Entry 9F6I (electron microscopy, 3.30 A resolution); this record covers chains A and P of the 3 polymer chains in the assembly.

== Chain A ==
Name: DNA polymerase epsilon catalytic subunit A
From: Homo sapiens
Notes: EC 2.7.7.7, 3.1.11.-
UniProtKB: Q07864 (DPOE1_HUMAN); numbering as in UniProt (aligned over 1-1200)
Sequence (1200 residues; each row starts with the number of its first residue):
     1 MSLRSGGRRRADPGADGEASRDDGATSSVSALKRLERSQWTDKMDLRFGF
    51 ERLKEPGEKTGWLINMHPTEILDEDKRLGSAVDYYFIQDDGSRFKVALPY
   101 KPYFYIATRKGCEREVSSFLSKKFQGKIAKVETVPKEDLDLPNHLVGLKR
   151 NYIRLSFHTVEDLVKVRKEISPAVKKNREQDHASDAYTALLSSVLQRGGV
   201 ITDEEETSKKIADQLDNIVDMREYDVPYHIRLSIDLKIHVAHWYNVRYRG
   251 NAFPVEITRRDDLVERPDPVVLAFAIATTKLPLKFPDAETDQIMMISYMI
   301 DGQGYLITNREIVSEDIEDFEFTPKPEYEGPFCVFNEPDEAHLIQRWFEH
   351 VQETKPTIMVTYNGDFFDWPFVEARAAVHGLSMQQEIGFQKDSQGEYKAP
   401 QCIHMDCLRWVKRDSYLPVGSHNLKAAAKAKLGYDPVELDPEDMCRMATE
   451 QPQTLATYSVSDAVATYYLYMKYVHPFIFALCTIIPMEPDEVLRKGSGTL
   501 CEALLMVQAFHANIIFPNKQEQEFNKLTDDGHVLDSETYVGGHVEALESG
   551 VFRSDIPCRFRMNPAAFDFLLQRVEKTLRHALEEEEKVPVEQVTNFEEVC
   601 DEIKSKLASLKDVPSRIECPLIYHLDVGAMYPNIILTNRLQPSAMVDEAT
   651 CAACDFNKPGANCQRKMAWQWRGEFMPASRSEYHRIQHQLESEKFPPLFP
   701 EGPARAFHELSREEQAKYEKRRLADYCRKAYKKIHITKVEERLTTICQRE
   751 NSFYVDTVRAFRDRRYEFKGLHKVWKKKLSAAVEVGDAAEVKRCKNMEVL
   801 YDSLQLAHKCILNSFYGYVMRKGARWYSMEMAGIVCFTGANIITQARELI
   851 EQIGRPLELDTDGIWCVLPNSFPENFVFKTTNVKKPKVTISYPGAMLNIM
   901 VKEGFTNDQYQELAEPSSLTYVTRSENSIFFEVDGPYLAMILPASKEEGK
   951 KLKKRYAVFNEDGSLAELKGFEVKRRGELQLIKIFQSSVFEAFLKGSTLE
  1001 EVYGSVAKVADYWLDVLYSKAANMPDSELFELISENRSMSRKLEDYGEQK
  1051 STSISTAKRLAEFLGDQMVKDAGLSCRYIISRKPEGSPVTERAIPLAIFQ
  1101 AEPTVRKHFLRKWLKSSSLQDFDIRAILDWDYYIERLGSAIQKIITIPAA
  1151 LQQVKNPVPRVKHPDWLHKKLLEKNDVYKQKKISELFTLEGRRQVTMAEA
Unresolved in the structure: 1-26, 182-212, 1176-1200
Differences from the reference sequence: engineered mutation Ala275 (Asp in Q07864), Ala277 (Glu in Q07864)
Bound ions: Ca2+: Asp626, Val627, Asp862 (together with 2',3'-dideoxyadenosine triphosphate); 4Fe-4S cluster Fe: Cys651, Cys654, Cys663, Cys747
Ligand contacts:
  - 2',3'-dideoxyadenosine triphosphate (DDS): Asp626, Val627, Gly628, Ala629, Met630, Tyr631, Pro632, Arg765, Tyr816, Thr861, Asp862
  - 4Fe-4S cluster (SF4): Val646, Thr650, Cys651, Cys654, Phe656, Asn657, Cys663, Gln664, Cys747, Arg749
UniProt features mapped onto this chain:
  - modified residue: Ser1184 (Phosphoserine)
  - natural variant: Ala189 (A189T: Found in a colorectal sample), Arg231 (R231H: Found in a colorectal sample), Pro286 (P286H: Found in a colorectal sample; P286R: Found in a colorectal sample), Phe367 (F367S: Found in a colorectal sample), Val411 (V411L: In CRCS12; uncertain significance), Leu424 (L424V: In CRCS12), Pro436 (P436R: Found in a colorectal sample), Tyr458 (Y458F: In CRCS12; uncertain significance), Ser459 (S459F: Found in a colorectal sample), Arg762 (R762W: Found in a colorectal sample), Lys777 (K777N: Found in a colorectal sample), Ala1007 (A1007P: In IMAGEI; uncertain significance), 1 further natural variant entry in UniProt
What the authors report for this chain:
  - conformationally variable residues: Lys954, Arg955
  - binding site for DNA nascent strand (chain P): Arg1041, Tyr1046, Gln1049
  - binding site for DNA template strand: Lys1050, Arg1136

== Chain P ==
Molecule: DNA nascent strand
Sequence (31 nucleotides; numbered 1 to 31; the number before each row is that of its first residue):
     1 TTTTTTTTATCTGAAGTTCGAATCCTGGATC
Unresolved in the structure: 1-17

== Interface between chain A and chain P ==
Contacting residue pairs - 21 pairs, chain A then chain P:
  Pro418(A) with DA29(P), phosphate contact
  Val419(A) with DA29(P), hydrogen bond to the phosphate
  Gly420(A) with DA29(P), phosphate contact
  Asp860(A) with DC31(P), phosphate contact
  Thr861(A) with DC31(P), sugar contact
  Asp862(A) with DC31(P), phosphate contact
  Lys954(A) with DT30(P), hydrogen bond to the base
  Tyr956(A) with DC31(P), phosphate contact
  Lys969(A) with DT30(P), phosphate contact; DC31(P), salt bridge to the phosphate
  Gly970(A) with DT30(P), hydrogen bond to the phosphate
  Lys974(A) with DT30(P), salt bridge to the phosphate
  Arg975(A) with DG28(P), hydrogen bond to the sugar; DA29(P), sugar contact
  Arg976(A) with DG28(P), salt bridge to the phosphate; DA29(P), phosphate contact
  Ser1040(A) with DG27(P), hydrogen bond to the phosphate
  Arg1041(A) with DT26(P), salt bridge to the phosphate
  Tyr1046(A) with DG27(P), hydrogen bond to the phosphate
  Gln1049(A) with DC25(P), phosphate contact; DT26(P), hydrogen bond to the phosphate
Other interface residues (no listed pair), chain A (20 interface residues in all): Lys733, His735, Ser1038
Other interface residues (no listed pair), chain P (9 interface residues in all): DT23, DC24

== In short ==
Chain A and chain P form an interface of 20 and 9 residues respectively, with 7 hydrogen bonds and 4 salt
bridges. Polar pairs include Lys954(A)-DT30(P), Arg975(A)-DG28(P) and Val419(A)-DA29(P). From the paper: a
binding site for DNA nascent strand (chain P) at Arg1041(A), Tyr1046(A) and Gln1049(A); a binding site for DNA
template strand at Lys1050(A) and Arg1136(A).
Here chain A is DNA polymerase epsilon catalytic subunit A (Homo sapiens) and chain P is DNA nascent strand.
Entry 9F6I (Human DNA Polymerase epsilon bound to T-C mismatched DNA (Post-Insertion state)) was determined by
electron microscopy together with 9F6D, 9F6E, 9F6F, 9F6J, 9F6K and 9F6L from the same study.
